Entry 8AI8 (X-ray diffraction, 1.70 A resolution); this record covers chains A and B.

== Chain A (and B) ==
Molecule: Glutathione S-transferase family protein
Source organism: Synechocystis sp. PCC 6803
Notes: chain B of this document is another copy of the same molecule, construct and numbering; everything in this record applies to it too
Reference sequence: A0A8F1AEX2 (A0A8F1AEX2_9SYNC); residues 1-184 here = UniProt positions 1-184
Amino-acid sequence (192 residues; each row starts with the number of its first residue):
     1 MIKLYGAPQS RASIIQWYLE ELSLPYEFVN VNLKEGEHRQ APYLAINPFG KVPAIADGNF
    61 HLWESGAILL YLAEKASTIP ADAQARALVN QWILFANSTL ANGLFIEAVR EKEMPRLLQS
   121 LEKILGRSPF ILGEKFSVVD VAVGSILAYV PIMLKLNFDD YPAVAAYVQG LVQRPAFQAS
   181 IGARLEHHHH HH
Disordered / not traced: 184-192
Sequence notes: expression tag (185-192)
Small-molecule neighbours:
  - glutathione (GSH), molecule 1: S10, R11, L33, H38, G50, K51, V52, P53, E64, S65, N97
  - glutathione (GSH), molecule 2: S98, T99, K112, E113, R116
Reported in the primary citation:
  - self-association interface (contacts with another copy of this molecule); pairs are residue here / residue on that copy: W92-F49, F95-F49, L117-F49, L121-F49, F49, F49, L70, L94
  - binding site for glutathione: R11, L33, H38, K51, V52, E64, S65, N97, S98, T99, R116
  - conformationally variable residues (loop rearrangement): A76 to D82
  - contacts within the chain: A7-S10 (hydrogen bond), S10-A12 (hydrogen bond)
  - mutagenesis - S10A, S10C, S10T, R11A: decreased catalytic activity
  - mutagenesis - S10T: unchanged binding to glutathione
  - mutagenesis - S10A, R11A: decreased binding to glutathione
  - mutagenesis - S10C: increased catalytic activity on HED
  - catalytic residues: R11

== Chain A / chain B interface ==
Residue-residue contacts (66):
  R39(A) - R116(B)
  P48(A) - S120(B)  hydrogen bond (backbone-side chain)
  F49(A) - W92(B)  hydrophobic
  F49(A) - F95(B)  hydrophobic
  F49(A) - L117(B)
  F49(A) - S120(B)
  K51(A) - E113(B)  salt bridge
  F60(A) - Q84(B)
  F60(A) - A87(B)  hydrophobic
  F60(A) - L88(B)  hydrophobic
  H61(A) - L88(B)
  L62(A) - A87(B)
  L62(A) - Q91(B)
  W63(A) - Q91(B)  hydrogen bond (backbone-side chain)
  W63(A) - W92(B)  hydrophobic
  W63(A) - F95(B)  hydrophobic
  E64(A) - Q91(B)
  E64(A) - L94(B)
  E64(A) - F95(B)
  E64(A) - S98(B)  hydrogen bond
  E64(A) - T99(B)  hydrogen bond
  A67(A) - N90(B)
  A67(A) - Q91(B)
  A67(A) - L94(B)
  L70(A) - N90(B)
  Y71(A) - A83(B)
  Y71(A) - Q84(B)  hydrogen bond
  Y71(A) - A87(B)  hydrophobic
  E74(A) - A83(B)
  E74(A) - R86(B)  salt bridge
  A83(A) - Y71(B)
  A83(A) - E74(B)
  Q84(A) - F60(B)
  Q84(A) - Y71(B)  hydrogen bond
  R86(A) - E74(B)  salt bridge
  R86(A) - R86(B)
  A87(A) - F60(B)  hydrophobic
  A87(A) - L62(B)
  A87(A) - Y71(B)  hydrophobic
  L88(A) - F60(B)  hydrophobic
  L88(A) - H61(B)
  N90(A) - L70(B)
  Q91(A) - L62(B)
  Q91(A) - W63(B)  hydrogen bond (side chain-backbone)
  Q91(A) - E64(B)
  Q91(A) - A67(B)
  W92(A) - F49(B)  hydrophobic
  L94(A) - E64(B)
  L94(A) - L94(B)  hydrophobic
  L94(A) - N97(B)
  F95(A) - F49(B)  hydrophobic
  F95(A) - W63(B)  hydrophobic
  F95(A) - E64(B)
  N97(A) - L94(B)
  N97(A) - S98(B)
  S98(A) - E64(B)  hydrogen bond
  S98(A) - N97(B)
  T99(A) - E64(B)  hydrogen bond
  N102(A) - N102(B)
  I106(A) - I106(B)  hydrophobic
  E113(A) - K51(B)  salt bridge
  R116(A) - R39(B)
  L117(A) - F49(B)
  S120(A) - P48(B)  hydrogen bond (side chain-backbone)
  S120(A) - F49(B)
  L121(A) - F49(B)  hydrophobic
Interface residues without a listed pair, chain A (38 interface residues in all): D57, G66, I93, Q119, I124
Interface residues without a listed pair, chain B (39 interface residues in all): H38, D57, G66, I93, Q119, L121, I124

== Overview ==
38 residues of chain A face 39 of chain B across their interface; the contacts include 10 hydrogen bonds and 4
salt bridges. Polar pairs include K51(A)-E113(B), E74(A)-R86(B) and P48(A)-S120(B). Ligands of chain A:
glutathione. From the paper: the catalytic residue R11(A); S10A, S10C and S10T of chain A, among others,
reduce catalytic activity.
Chain A and chain B are both Glutathione S-transferase family protein (Synechocystis sp. PCC 6803); the
structure, Crystal structure of glutathione transferase Chi 1 from Synechocystis sp. PCC 6803 in complex with
glutathione, was determined by X-ray diffraction together with 8AI9 and 8AIB from the same study.
